8WFS - chains C and E of the 7 polymer chains in the assembly; structure by electron microscopy, 3.36 A resolution.

[Chain C]
Name: Platelet glycoprotein Ib beta chain
Organism: Homo sapiens
UniProtKB: P13224 (GP1BB_HUMAN); residues 1-181 here correspond to UniProt positions 26-206 (UniProt number = residue number + 25)
Amino-acid sequence (192 residues; row label = number of the first residue in the row):
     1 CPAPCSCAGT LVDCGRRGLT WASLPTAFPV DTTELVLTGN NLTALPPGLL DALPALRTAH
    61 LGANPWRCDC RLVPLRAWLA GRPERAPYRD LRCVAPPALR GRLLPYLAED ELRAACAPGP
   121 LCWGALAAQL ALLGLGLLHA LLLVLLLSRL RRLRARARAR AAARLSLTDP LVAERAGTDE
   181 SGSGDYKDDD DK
Disordered / not traced: 118-192
Construct notes: engineered mutation S148 (Cys173 in P13224); expression tag (182-192)
Swiss-Prot annotation at these positions:
  - modified residue: S166 (Phosphoserine), T168 (Phosphothreonine)
  - glycosylation: N41 (N-linked (GlcNAc...) asparagine)
Disulfide bonds: C1-C7, C5-C14, C68-C93, C70-C116
Covalently attached groups: N-acetylglucosamine (NAG) linked to N41

[Chain E]
Name: Platelet glycoprotein IX
Organism: Homo sapiens
UniProtKB: P14770 (GPIX_HUMAN); residues 1-161 here correspond to UniProt positions 17-177 (UniProt number = residue number + 16)
Amino-acid sequence (191 residues; row label = number of the first residue in the row):
     1 TKDCPSPCTC RALETMGLWV DCRGHGLTAL PALPARTRHL LLANNSLQSV PPGAFDHLPQ
    61 LQTLDVTQNP WHCDCSLTYL RLWLEDRTPE ALLQVRCASP SLAAHGPLGR LTGYQLGSCG
   121 WQLQASWVRP GVLWDVALVA VAALGLALLA GLLSATTEAL DSAWSHPQFE KGGGSGGGSG
   181 GSAWSHPQFE K
Disordered / not traced: 126-191
Construct notes: engineered mutation S154 (Cys170 in P14770); expression tag (162-191)
Swiss-Prot annotation at these positions:
  - glycosylation: N44 (N-linked (GlcNAc...) asparagine)
Disulfide bonds: C4-C10, C8-C22, C73-C97, C75-C119
Covalently attached groups: N-acetylglucosamine (NAG) linked to N44

[How chain C and chain E interact]
Contacting residue pairs (20; chain C residue first):
  R76(C) - L82(E)
  R85(C) - D86(E)  salt bridge
  R89(C) - D86(E)  salt bridge
  R89(C) - R87(E)
  R92(C) - D56(E)  hydrogen bond (side chain-backbone)
  G101(C) - D56(E)
  R102(C) - P52(E)
  R102(C) - D56(E)  salt bridge
  L103(C) - D56(E)  hydrogen bond (backbone-side chain)
  P105(C) - L82(E)
  Y106(C) - Y79(E)
  Y106(C) - L82(E)  hydrophobic
  Y106(C) - W83(E)  hydrophobic
  Y106(C) - D86(E)
  Y106(C) - R87(E)  hydrogen bond
  E109(C) - W121(E)
  D110(C) - G120(E)
  D110(C) - W121(E)
  D110(C) - Q122(E)
  R113(C) - W121(E)
Also at the interface, not in a pair above, chain C (15 interface residues in all): V73, L107, A108
Also at the interface, not in a pair above, chain E (14 interface residues in all): G53, H57, T78, C119

[Overview]
15 residues of chain C face 14 of chain E across their interface; the contacts include 3 hydrogen bonds and 3
salt bridges. Polar contacts include R85(C)-D86(E), R89(C)-D86(E) and R102(C)-D56(E). N-acetylglucosamine is
covalently linked to N41(C). N-acetylglucosamine is covalently linked to N44(E).
Chain C is Platelet glycoprotein Ib beta chain and chain E is Platelet glycoprotein IX, both from Homo
sapiens; the structure, Cryo-EM structure of GPIb-IX Complex, was determined by electron microscopy.
